PDB entry 7XWR | X-ray diffraction, 2.16 A resolution | chains A and B of the 4 polymer chains in the assembly

Chain A (and B):
Protein: Estrogen receptor beta
Source organism: Homo sapiens
Notes: fragment: ligand-binding domain; chain B of this document is another copy of the same molecule, construct and numbering; everything in this record applies to it too
UniProtKB: Q92731 (ESR2_HUMAN); residue numbers follow UniProt; this construct covers 261-500
Sequence (247 residues; row label = number of the first residue in the row):
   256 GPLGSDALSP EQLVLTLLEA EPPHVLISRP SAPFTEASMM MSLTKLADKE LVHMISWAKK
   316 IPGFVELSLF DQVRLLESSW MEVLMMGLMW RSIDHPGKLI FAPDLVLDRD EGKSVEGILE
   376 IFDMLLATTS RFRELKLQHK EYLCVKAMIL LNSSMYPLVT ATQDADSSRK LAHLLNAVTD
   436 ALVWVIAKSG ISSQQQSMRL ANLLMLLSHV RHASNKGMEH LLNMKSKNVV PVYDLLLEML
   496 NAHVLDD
Unresolved in the structure: 256-262, 285-290, 410-420, 499-502 (chain B: 256-262, 410-420, 499-502)
Differences from the reference sequence: expression tag (256-260, 501-502); engineered mutation Ser334 (Cys in Q92731), Ser369 (Cys in Q92731), Ser481 (Cys in Q92731)
Residues lining bound ligands: I2B ((2S)-2-(2-chloranyl-4-oxidanyl-phenyl)-3-(4-hydroxyphenyl)propanenitrile): Leu298, Thr299, Leu301, Ala302, Glu305, Met336, Leu339, Met340, Leu343, Arg346, Phe356, Ile373, Ile376, Phe377, Leu380, Gly472, His475, Leu476, Met479
Reported in the primary citation:
  - binding site for I2B: Glu305, Arg346, His475

Chain A / chain B interface:
Residue-residue contacts (33):
  Met403(A) - Met460(B)  hydrophobic
  Asn407(A) - Met460(B)  hydrogen bond (side chain-backbone)
  Asn407(A) - Ser463(B)  hydrogen bond
  Asn407(A) - His464(B)  hydrogen bond (backbone-side chain)
  Asn431(A) - Met453(B)
  Thr434(A) - Met453(B)
  Thr434(A) - Met460(B)
  Asp435(A) - Gln449(B)  hydrogen bond
  Asp435(A) - Met453(B)
  Val438(A) - Ser452(B)
  Ser448(A) - Ser448(B)
  Gln449(A) - Asp435(B)  hydrogen bond
  Gln449(A) - Val438(B)
  Ser452(A) - Val438(B)
  Ser452(A) - Leu455(B)
  Met453(A) - Asn431(B)
  Met453(A) - Thr434(B)
  Met453(A) - Asp435(B)
  Leu455(A) - Ser452(B)
  Ala456(A) - Thr434(B)
  Ala456(A) - Leu459(B)  hydrophobic
  Asn457(A) - Asn431(B)
  Leu459(A) - Ala456(B)  hydrophobic
  Met460(A) - Met403(B)  hydrophobic
  Met460(A) - Asn407(B)  hydrogen bond (backbone-side chain)
  Met460(A) - Leu430(B)  hydrophobic
  Met460(A) - Thr434(B)
  Ser463(A) - Asn407(B)  hydrogen bond
  His464(A) - Asn407(B)  hydrogen bond (side chain-backbone)
  His464(A) - Ser409(B)
  Arg466(A) - Ser463(B)
  Arg466(A) - His467(B)
  Asn470(A) - Asn470(B)  hydrogen bond
Other interface residues (no listed pair), chain A (22 interface residues in all): Ser408, Ser409, Leu430
Other interface residues (no listed pair), chain B (23 interface residues in all): Asn457, Leu462, Arg466

Summary:
Chain A and chain B form an interface of 22 and 23 residues respectively; the contacts include 9 hydrogen
bonds. Among the polar pairs are Asn407(A)-Met460(B), Asn407(A)-Ser463(B) and Asn407(A)-His464(B). Chain A
binds compound I2B. From the paper: a binding site for I2B at Glu305(A), Arg346(A) and His475(A).
Both chains are Estrogen receptor beta (Homo sapiens). Entry 7XWR (Human Estrogen Receptor beta Ligand-binding
Domain in Complex with (S)-2-(2-chloro-4-hydroxyphenyl)-3-(4-hydroxyphenyl)propanenitrile) was determined by
X-ray diffraction, deposited together with 7XVY, 7XVZ, 7XWP and 7XWQ.
